PDB entry 7EQB | X-ray diffraction, 2.10 A resolution | chains A and B

[Chain A (and B)]
Name: Kinesin-like protein
From: Caenorhabditis elegans
Notes: chain B of this document is another copy of the same molecule, construct and numbering; everything in this record applies to it too
Reference sequence: G5EG83 (G5EG83_CAEEL); residue numbers follow UniProt; this construct covers 530-601
Chain sequence (80 residues; each row starts with the number of its first residue):
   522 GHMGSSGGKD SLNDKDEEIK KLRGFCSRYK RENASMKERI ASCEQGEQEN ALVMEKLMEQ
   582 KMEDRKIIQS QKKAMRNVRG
Not modelled in the structure: 522-531, 600-601 (chain B: 522-533)
Differences from the reference sequence: expression tag (522-529)

[How chain A and chain B interact]
Contacting residue pairs (71; chain A residue first):
  S532(A) with K536(B)
  K536(A) with D537(B), salt bridge; I540(B)
  D537(A) with K536(B), salt bridge
  E539(A) with I540(B)
  I540(A) with K536(B); I540(B), hydrophobic; L543(B)
  L543(A) with L543(B), hydrophobic
  R544(A) with E539(B), salt bridge; L543(B)
  F546(A) with C547(B), hydrophobic
  C547(A) with L543(B); F546(B), hydrophobic; C547(B), hydrophobic; Y550(B)
  Y550(A) with C547(B); Y550(B), hydrophobic; K551(B); N554(B)
  K551(A) with Y550(B)
  N554(A) with Y550(B); E553(B); N554(B), hydrogen bond
  M557(A) with N554(B); M557(B), hydrophobic; K558(B); I561(B), hydrophobic
  K558(A) with M557(B)
  R560(A) with I561(B)
  I561(A) with M557(B), hydrophobic; R560(B); I561(B), hydrophobic
  C564(A) with C564(B), hydrophobic; E568(B)
  G567(A) with E568(B)
  E568(A) with C564(B); G567(B); E568(B)
  N571(A) with N571(B), hydrogen bond; M575(B)
  M575(A) with N571(B); V574(B), hydrophobic; M575(B), hydrophobic; L578(B), hydrophobic
  L578(A) with L578(B), hydrophobic; M579(B), hydrophobic
  M579(A) with L578(B), hydrophobic
  Q581(A) with K582(B), hydrogen bond
  K582(A) with L578(B); Q581(B), hydrogen bond; D585(B)
  D585(A) with K582(B); D585(B); R586(B), salt bridge; I589(B)
  R586(A) with D585(B)
  I588(A) with I589(B), hydrophobic
  I589(A) with D585(B); I588(B), hydrophobic; I589(B), hydrophobic; Q592(B), hydrogen bond (backbone-side chain)
  Q592(A) with I589(B), hydrogen bond (side chain-backbone); Q592(B), hydrogen bond; K593(B)
  K593(A) with Q592(B), hydrogen bond
  A595(A) with M596(B)
  M596(A) with A595(B); M596(B), hydrophobic; V599(B), hydrophobic
  V599(A) with R600(B)
Also at the interface, not in a pair above, chain A (39 interface residues in all): L533, E553, E565, V574, K577
Also at the interface, not in a pair above, chain B (37 interface residues in all): R544, E565

[In short]
39 residues of chain A face 37 of chain B across their interface; the contacts include 8 hydrogen bonds and 4
salt bridges. Polar contacts include K536(A)-D537(B), R544(A)-E539(B) and D585(A)-R586(B).
Chain A and chain B are both Kinesin-like protein (Caenorhabditis elegans); the structure, Crystal structure
of the dimerization domain of ZEN-4, was determined by X-ray diffraction together with 7EQC from the same
study.
